Entry 6K32 (electron microscopy, 3.20 A resolution); this record covers chains A and B of the 9 polymer chains in the assembly.

== Chain A ==
Name: RNA-dependent RNA polymerase
From: Cypovirus 1
UniProt: D0EZK6 (D0EZK6_CPVBM); numbering as in UniProt (aligned over 5-1212)
Sequence (1208 residues; numbered 5 to 1212; the number before each row is that of its first residue):
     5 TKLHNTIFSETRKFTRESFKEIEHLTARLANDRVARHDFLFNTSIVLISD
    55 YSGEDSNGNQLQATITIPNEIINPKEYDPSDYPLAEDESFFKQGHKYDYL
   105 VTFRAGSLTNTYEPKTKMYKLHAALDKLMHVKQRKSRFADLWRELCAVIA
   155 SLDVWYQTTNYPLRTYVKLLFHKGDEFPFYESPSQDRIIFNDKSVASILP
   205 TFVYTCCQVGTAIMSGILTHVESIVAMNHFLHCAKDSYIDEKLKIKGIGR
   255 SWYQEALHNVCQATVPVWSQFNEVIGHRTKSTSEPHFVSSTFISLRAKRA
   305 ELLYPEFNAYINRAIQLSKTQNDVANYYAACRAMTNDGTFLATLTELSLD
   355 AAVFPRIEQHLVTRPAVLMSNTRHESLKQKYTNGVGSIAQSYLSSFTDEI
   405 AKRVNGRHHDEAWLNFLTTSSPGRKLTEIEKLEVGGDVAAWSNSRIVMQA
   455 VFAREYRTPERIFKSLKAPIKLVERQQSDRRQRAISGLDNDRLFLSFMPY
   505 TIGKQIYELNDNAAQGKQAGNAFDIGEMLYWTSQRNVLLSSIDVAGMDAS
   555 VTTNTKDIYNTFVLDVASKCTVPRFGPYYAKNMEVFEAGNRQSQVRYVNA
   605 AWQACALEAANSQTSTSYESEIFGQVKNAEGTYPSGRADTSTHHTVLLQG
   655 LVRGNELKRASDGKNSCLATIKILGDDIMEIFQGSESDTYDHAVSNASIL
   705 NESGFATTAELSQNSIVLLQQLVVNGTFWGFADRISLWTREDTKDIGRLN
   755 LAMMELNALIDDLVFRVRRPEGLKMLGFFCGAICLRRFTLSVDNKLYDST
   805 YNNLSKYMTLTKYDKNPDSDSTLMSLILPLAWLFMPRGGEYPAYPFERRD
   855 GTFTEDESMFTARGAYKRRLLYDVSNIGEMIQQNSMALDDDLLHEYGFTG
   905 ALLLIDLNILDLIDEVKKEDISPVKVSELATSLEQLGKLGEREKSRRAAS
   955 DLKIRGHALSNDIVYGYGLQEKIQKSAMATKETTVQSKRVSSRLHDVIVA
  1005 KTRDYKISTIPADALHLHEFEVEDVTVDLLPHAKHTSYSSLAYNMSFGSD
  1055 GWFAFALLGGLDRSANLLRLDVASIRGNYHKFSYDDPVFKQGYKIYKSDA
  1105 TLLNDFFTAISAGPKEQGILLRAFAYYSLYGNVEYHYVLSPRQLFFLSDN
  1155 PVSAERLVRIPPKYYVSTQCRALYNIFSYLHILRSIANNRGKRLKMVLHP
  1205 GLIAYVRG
Metal / ion sites: Mg2+: Asp547, Asp680 (together with UTP)
Ligand contacts:
  - A2M / diphosphate / 7-methylguanosine: Arg37, Asp144, Arg147, Tyr184, Glu185, Ser186, Pro187, Ser188, Gln189, Arg791, Thr793, Leu794, Ser795, Leu827, Thr987
  - UTP (uridine 5'-triphosphate): Arg479, Gln481, Arg484, Arg485, Arg487, Asp547, Val548, Ala549, Gly550, Met551, Asp552, Ser639, Thr644, Ser645, His648, Gly679, Asp680

== Chain B ==
Name: Viral structural protein 4
From: Cypovirus 1
UniProt: C7EWL9 (C7EWL9_CPVBM); residue numbers follow UniProt; this construct covers 2-560
Sequence (559 residues; row label = number of the first residue in the row):
     2 FAIDPLKHSKLYEEYGLYLRPHQINQEIKPTTIKKKELAPTIRSIKYASL
    52 IHSMLAEHAARHNGTLINPRMYADMITLGNTKVTVTKGTPKAQIDTLKMN
   102 GLTVVSKSRRNNKKKPVSDTTATIDENTNAIVTYKALTEMSTLIESFRLP
   152 SGLTLIIFDDEKYQSLIPNYINQLIAYTQPHIIPTWQGIADFSDTYLRSY
   202 FKRPFELTASNLAAPQKHNLSPMTRSIFNNTGREDAVIRKLYGYGEYVFI
   252 KYEGCLITWTGIYGEVTMMVNLSKRDLGLDVGDDYLKEYKKLLFYGVITD
   302 AIPSGISTRSTIMKISPHKMMNPSGGALAVLSKFLEAVVSTNVINATLVV
   352 YAEKGAGKTSFLSTYAEQLSLASGQVVGHLSSDAYGRWLAKTKDIEEPSF
   402 AYDYVLSLDTDDNESYYEQKASELLMSHGISEVAQYELLSVRKKIKMMDE
   452 MNEVLIAQLENADTHSERNFYYMVSTGKTTPRILIVEGHFNAQDATIART
   502 DTTVLLRTINDTTQAMRDRQRGGVVQLFLRDTYYRLLPALHTTVYPFEML
   552 ESIKRWKWV
Unresolved in the structure: 24-39, 86-130

== Interface between chain A and chain B ==
Contacting residue pairs (127):
  Ala89(A) - Tyr473(B)
  Glu90(A) - Met474(B)
  Glu90(A) - Thr477(B)  hydrogen bond
  Glu90(A) - Gly478(B)
  Asp91(A) - Thr477(B)
  Ser93(A) - Ile345(B)
  Ser93(A) - Asn346(B)  hydrogen bond
  Phe94(A) - Arg500(B)
  Phe95(A) - Tyr473(B)  hydrogen bond (backbone-side chain)
  Lys96(A) - Tyr473(B)
  Gln97(A) - Arg469(B)  hydrogen bond
  Gln97(A) - Asn470(B)  hydrogen bond
  Gln97(A) - Tyr473(B)
  Lys121(A) - Ile345(B)
  Asp354(A) - Arg469(B)  salt bridge
  Phe358(A) - Arg469(B)
  Phe358(A) - Ala496(B)
  Pro359(A) - Ala496(B)
  Ile361(A) - Leu460(B)  hydrophobic
  Ile361(A) - Glu461(B)
  Ile361(A) - Ala493(B)
  Ile361(A) - Ala496(B)  hydrophobic
  Glu362(A) - Glu461(B)
  Leu365(A) - Ile457(B)  hydrophobic
  Leu365(A) - Leu537(B)  hydrophobic
  Val366(A) - Leu537(B)
  Thr367(A) - Arg536(B)  hydrogen bond
  Arg368(A) - Tyr535(B)  hydrogen bond (side chain-backbone)
  Arg368(A) - Arg536(B)  hydrogen bond (backbone-backbone)
  Arg368(A) - Leu538(B)  hydrogen bond (side chain-backbone)
  Arg368(A) - Pro539(B)
  Arg377(A) - Ser325(B)  hydrogen bond
  Arg377(A) - Ala328(B)
  Arg377(A) - Thr544(B)  hydrogen bond (side chain-backbone)
  Arg377(A) - Tyr546(B)
  Arg377(A) - Glu549(B)  salt bridge
  His378(A) - Asp301(B)  hydrogen bond (side chain-backbone)
  His378(A) - Ala302(B)
  His378(A) - Ile303(B)
  His378(A) - Arg508(B)
  His378(A) - Ala540(B)
  His378(A) - Thr544(B)
  His378(A) - Tyr546(B)  hydrogen bond (backbone-side chain)
  Ala457(A) - Gln174(B)
  Arg458(A) - Gly65(B)
  Arg458(A) - Asn170(B)
  Arg458(A) - Gln174(B)  hydrogen bond (backbone-side chain)
  Arg461(A) - Asn173(B)
  Arg461(A) - Gln174(B)
  Arg461(A) - Ala177(B)
  Thr462(A) - Asn170(B)
  Thr462(A) - Asn173(B)
  Pro463(A) - Gln165(B)
  Glu464(A) - Ser166(B)
  Phe467(A) - Gly326(B)
  Phe467(A) - Gly327(B)
  Phe467(A) - Ala330(B)
  Leu470(A) - Val331(B)  hydrophobic
  Leu470(A) - Lys334(B)
  Lys471(A) - Ala330(B)
  Lys471(A) - Ser333(B)
  Lys471(A) - Lys334(B)
  Thr556(A) - Ala493(B)
  Thr557(A) - Asn492(B)  hydrogen bond
  Thr557(A) - Asp495(B)
  Thr557(A) - Leu541(B)
  Asn558(A) - Asn492(B)
  Asn558(A) - Ala493(B)
  Asn558(A) - Leu537(B)
  Asn558(A) - Pro539(B)
  Asp561(A) - Leu541(B)
  Arg578(A) - Ile176(B)  hydrogen bond (side chain-backbone)
  Arg578(A) - Ala177(B)
  Arg578(A) - Gln180(B)
  Arg578(A) - Pro181(B)
  Tyr583(A) - Ile158(B)
  Tyr583(A) - Ile176(B)  hydrophobic
  Tyr583(A) - Ile183(B)  hydrophobic
  Ala584(A) - Ile183(B)
  Lys585(A) - Asp160(B)  salt bridge
  Lys585(A) - Gln165(B)
  Lys585(A) - Ile183(B)
  Asn586(A) - Asp160(B)
  Glu588(A) - Thr186(B)
  Glu588(A) - Trp187(B)
  Phe590(A) - Asp301(B)
  Phe590(A) - Ala302(B)  hydrophobic
  Arg595(A) - Asp301(B)  salt bridge
  Arg595(A) - Ala302(B)
  Gln596(A) - Asp301(B)
  Ala613(A) - Leu541(B)
  Ala614(A) - Ala540(B)
  Ala614(A) - Leu541(B)
  Ala614(A) - His542(B)  hydrogen bond (backbone-backbone)
  Asn615(A) - Thr543(B)
  Ser616(A) - Leu541(B)  hydrogen bond (side chain-backbone)
  Ser616(A) - His542(B)
  Gln617(A) - Lys334(B)
  Gln617(A) - Asp502(B)  hydrogen bond (side chain-backbone)
  Gln617(A) - Thr503(B)
  Gln617(A) - Thr504(B)
  Ser619(A) - Thr501(B)
  Ser619(A) - Asp502(B)
  Gly628(A) - Asn343(B)
  Gly628(A) - Ile345(B)
  Gln629(A) - Val344(B)
  Val630(A) - Arg500(B)
  Lys631(A) - Arg500(B)  hydrogen bond (side chain-backbone)
  Lys631(A) - Thr501(B)
  Lys631(A) - Asp502(B)
  Asn632(A) - Thr501(B)
  Ala633(A) - Asp495(B)
  Ala633(A) - Ile498(B)
  Glu634(A) - Asp495(B)
  Glu634(A) - Ala496(B)
  Glu634(A) - Thr504(B)  hydrogen bond
  Glu634(A) - His542(B)  salt bridge
  Glu932(A) - His63(B)  hydrogen bond (backbone-side chain)
  Thr935(A) - His63(B)
  Gln939(A) - Thr66(B)
  Gln939(A) - Leu67(B)
  Gln939(A) - Ile68(B)
  Gln939(A) - Asn69(B)
  Gln939(A) - Pro70(B)
  Leu943(A) - Pro70(B)
  Leu943(A) - Arg71(B)
  Leu943(A) - Tyr178(B)  hydrogen bond (backbone-side chain)
Also at the interface, not in a pair above, chain A (73 interface residues in all): Leu353, Gln363, His364, Thr376, Glu379, Thr386, Asn387, Glu459, Pro473, Asn594, Gly635, Ser936, Gly941, Lys942
Also at the interface, not in a pair above, chain B (82 interface residues in all): Gln188, Glu266, Val267, Ile299, Thr300, Ser305, Arg443, Asp450, Asn453, Leu456, Phe491, Val545

== In short ==
73 residues of chain A face 82 of chain B across their interface; the contacts include 23 hydrogen bonds and 5
salt bridges. Polar pairs include Asp354(A)-Arg469(B), Arg377(A)-Glu549(B) and Lys585(A)-Asp160(B). Ligands of
chain A: A2M / diphosphate / 7-methylguanosine and UTP.
Here chain A is RNA-dependent RNA polymerase and chain B is Viral structural protein 4, both from Cypovirus 1.
Entry 6K32 (RdRp complex) was determined by electron microscopy.
